PDB entry 3AXT | X-ray diffraction, 2.49 A resolution | chain A

Chain A:
Molecule: Probable N(2), N(2)-dimethylguanosine tRNA methyltransferase Trm1
Organism: Aquifex aeolicus
Notes: EC 2.1.1.32
Reference sequence: O67010 (TRM1_AQUAE); residue numbers follow UniProt; this construct covers 1-392
Sequence (392 residues; row label = number of the first residue in the row):
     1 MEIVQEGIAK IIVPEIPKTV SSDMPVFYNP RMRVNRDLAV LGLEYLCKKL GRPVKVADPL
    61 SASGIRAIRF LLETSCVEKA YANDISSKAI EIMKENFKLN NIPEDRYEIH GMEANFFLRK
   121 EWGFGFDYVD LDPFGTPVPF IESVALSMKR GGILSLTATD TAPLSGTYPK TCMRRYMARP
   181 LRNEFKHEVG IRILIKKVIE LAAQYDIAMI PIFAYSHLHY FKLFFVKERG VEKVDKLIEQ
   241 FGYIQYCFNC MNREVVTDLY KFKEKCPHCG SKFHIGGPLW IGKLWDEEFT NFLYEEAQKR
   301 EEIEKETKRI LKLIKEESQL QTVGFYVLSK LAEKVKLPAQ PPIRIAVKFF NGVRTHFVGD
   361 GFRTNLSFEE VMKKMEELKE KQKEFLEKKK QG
Unresolved in the structure: 388-392
Cystine bridges: C47-C76
Bound ions: Zn2+: C247, C250, C266, C269
Ligand contacts: S-adenosylmethionine (SAM): F27, R36, D58, P59, L60, S61, A62, I65, R66, N83, D84, I85, S86, M112, E113, A114, D132, P133, F134, F140
Curated features (UniProtKB/Swiss-Prot):
  - binding site (S-adenosyl-L-methionine): R36, R66, D84, E113, A114
  - binding site (Zn(2+)): C247, C250, C266, C269
  - mutagenesis: E6 (E6A: Does not affect tRNA guanine-dimethyltransferase activity), F27 (F27A: Strongly reduced tRNA guanine-dimethyltransferase activity), R31 (R31A: Decreased tRNA guanine-dimethyltransferase activity), R36 (R36A: Strongly reduced tRNA guanine-dimethyltransferase activity), R66 (R66A: Strongly reduced tRNA guanine-dimethyltransferase activity), D84 (D84A: Strongly reduced tRNA guanine-dimethyltransferase activity), I85 (I85A: Slightly decreased tRNA guanine-dimethyltransferase activity), H110 (H110A: Decreased tRNA guanine-dimethyltransferase activity), E113 (E113A: Slightly decreased tRNA guanine-dimethyltransferase activity), D130 (D130A: Strongly decreased tRNA guanine-dimethyltransferase activity), D132 (D132A: Abolished tRNA guanine-dimethyltransferase activity), F134 (F134A: Slightly decreased tRNA guanine-dimethyltransferase activity), 12 further mutagenesis entries in UniProt
What the authors report for this chain:
  - Zn2+ coordination: C247, C250, C266, C269
  - catalytic residues: D132
  - mutagenesis - D132A: abolished catalytic activity
  - mutagenesis - R31A, R66A, H110A, F134A, K170A, R179A, R192A, H219A, C247S/C250S, C250S, H274A, K283A: decreased catalytic activity
  - mutagenesis - F27A (100-fold), D130A: decreased binding to AdoMet
  - mutagenesis - F27A, R36A, D84A: decreased catalytic activity on AdoMet
  - mutagenesis - E113A: unchanged catalytic activity on AdoMet
  - mutagenesis - E6A: unchanged catalytic activity
  - mutagenesis - R179A, H219A: decreased binding to tRNA transcript
  - mutagenesis - C247S/C250S: decreased binding to tRNA
  - catalytic residues: R66 (proposed by the authors, not directly observed)

Overview:
Chain A binds S-adenosylmethionine. C247, C250, C266 and C269 form the Zn2+ site. UniProt lists 5
S-adenosyl-L-methionine-binding residues, 4 Zn2+-binding residues and 25 mutagenesis sites. From the paper:
catalytic residues D132 and R66; R31A, R66A and H110A, among others, reduce catalytic activity; 19
substitutions were tested in all.
Chain A is Probable N(2), N(2)-dimethylguanosine tRNA methyltransferase Trm1 (Aquifex aeolicus); the
structure, Complex structure of tRNA methyltransferase Trm1 from Aquifex aeolicus with
S-adenosyl-L-Methionine, was determined by X-ray diffraction.
